8ZPK - chains H and D of the 8 polymer chains in the assembly; structure by electron microscopy, 3.21 A resolution.

== Chain H ==
Molecule: 77-nt DNA strand
Sequence (77 nucleotides; row label = number of the first residue in the row; numbers below 1 keep their minus sign (DT-4 is residue -4)):
    -4 TATTTAAGTA TTGTTTGTGC ACTTGCCTGC AGGCCTTTTG AAAAGCAAGC ATAAAAGATC
    56 TAAACATAAA ATCTGTA
Not modelled in the structure: -4 to 32

== Chain D ==
Name: Origin recognition complex subunit 4
From: Saccharomyces cerevisiae S288C
UniProt: P54791 (ORC4_YEAST); numbering as in UniProt (aligned over 1-529)
Amino-acid sequence (529 residues; each row starts with the number of its first residue):
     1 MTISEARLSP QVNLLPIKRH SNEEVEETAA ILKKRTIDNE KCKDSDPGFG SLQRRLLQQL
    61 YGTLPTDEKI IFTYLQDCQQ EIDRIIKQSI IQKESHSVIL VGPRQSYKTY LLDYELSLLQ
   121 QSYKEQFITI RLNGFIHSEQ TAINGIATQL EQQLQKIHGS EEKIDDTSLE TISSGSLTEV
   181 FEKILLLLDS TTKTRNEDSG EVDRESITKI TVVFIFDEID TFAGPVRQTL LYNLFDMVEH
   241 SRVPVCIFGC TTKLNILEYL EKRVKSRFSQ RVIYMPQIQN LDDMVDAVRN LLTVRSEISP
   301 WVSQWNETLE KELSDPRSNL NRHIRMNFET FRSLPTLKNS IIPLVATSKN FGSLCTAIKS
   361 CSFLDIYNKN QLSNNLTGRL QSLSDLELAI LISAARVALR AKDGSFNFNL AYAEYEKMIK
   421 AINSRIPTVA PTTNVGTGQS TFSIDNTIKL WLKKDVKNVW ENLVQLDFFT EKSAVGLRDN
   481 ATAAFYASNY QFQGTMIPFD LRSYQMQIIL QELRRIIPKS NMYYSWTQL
Not modelled in the structure: 1-45, 159-170, 191-205, 427-445
Metal / ion sites: Mg2+: Thr109 (together with ATP-gamma-S)
Ligand contacts:
  - ATP-gamma-S (AGS; phosphothiophosphoric acid-adenylate ester), molecule 1: Tyr61, Gly62, Lys69, Pro103, Arg104, Gln105, Ser106, Tyr107, Lys108, Thr109, Tyr110, Asp113, Pro335, Lys338
  - ATP-gamma-S (AGS), molecule 2: His240, Arg263, Arg267
UniProt features mapped onto this chain:
  - modified residue: Ser9 (Phosphoserine)

== How chain H and chain D interact ==
Residue-residue contacts (8; chain H residue first):
  DG52(H) - Tyr490(D)  hydrogen bond to the phosphate
  DG52(H) - Phe492(D)  phosphate contact
  DG52(H) - Gln493(D)  hydrogen bond to the phosphate
  DA53(H) - Val475(D)  phosphate contact
  DA53(H) - Arg478(D)  salt bridge to the phosphate
  DA53(H) - Phe492(D)  phosphate contact
  DC55(H) - Tyr486(D)  base contact
  DT56(H) - Tyr486(D)  base contact
Also at the interface, not in a pair above, chain H (6 interface residues in all): DA51, DT54

== Overview ==
Chain H and chain D each contribute 6 residues to their interface, with 2 hydrogen bonds and 1 salt bridge.
Polar contacts include DG52(H)-Tyr490(D), DG52(H)-Gln493(D) and DA53(H)-Arg478(D). Chain D binds ATP-gamma-S.
Here chain H is a 77-nt DNA strand and chain D is Origin recognition complex subunit 4 (Saccharomyces
cerevisiae S288C). Entry 8ZPK (Cryo-EM structure of origin recognition complex (Orc6 with residues 1 to 270
deleted) with ARS1 DNA ...) was determined by electron microscopy (same publication as 8ZP4 and 8ZP5).
